8W5N - chains A and C of the 5 polymer chains in the assembly; structure by electron microscopy, 3.10 A resolution.

== Chain A (and C) ==
Molecule: Minor capsid protein A1
From: Escherichia phage Qbeta
Notes: chain C of this document is another copy of the same molecule, construct and numbering; everything in this record applies to it too
Reference sequence: Q8LTE1 (A1_BPQBE); residues 0-132 here correspond to UniProt positions 1-133 (UniProt number = residue number + 1)
Amino-acid sequence (133 residues; numbered 0 to 132; the number before each row is that of its first residue; numbering starts at 0):
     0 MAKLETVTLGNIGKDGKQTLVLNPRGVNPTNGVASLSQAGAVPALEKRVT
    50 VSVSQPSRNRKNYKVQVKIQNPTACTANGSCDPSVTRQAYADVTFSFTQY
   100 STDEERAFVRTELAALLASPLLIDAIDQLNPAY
Unresolved in the structure: 0

== Interface between chain A and chain C ==
Inter-chain disulfides: Cys74(A)-Cys80(C)
Contacting residue pairs - 13 pairs, chain A then chain C:
  Cys74(A) - Cys80(C)  disulfide
  Asn77(A) - Gly78(C)
  Thr85(A) - Asp81(C)
  Arg86(A) - Asp81(C)  salt bridge
  Gln127(A) - Arg24(C)
  Leu128(A) - Arg24(C)
  Leu128(A) - Pro42(C)  hydrophobic
  Asn129(A) - Asn22(C)
  Asn129(A) - Arg24(C)
  Pro130(A) - Pro23(C)
  Pro130(A) - Arg24(C)
  Tyr132(A) - Leu3(C)
  Tyr132(A) - Thr5(C)
Also at the interface, not in a pair above, chain A (10 interface residues in all): Thr75
Also at the interface, not in a pair above, chain C (14 interface residues in all): Lys2, Glu4, Gly25, Ala38, Ser79

== Overview ==
Chain A and chain C form an interface of 10 and 14 residues respectively, with 1 disulfide bond and 1 salt
bridge. The salt-bridged pair is Arg86(A)-Asp81(C).
Both chains are Minor capsid protein A1 (Escherichia phage Qbeta). Entry 8W5N (Cryo-EM structure of Qb-Ab21)
was determined by electron microscopy together with 8W5D, 8W5E, 8W5F, 8W5G, 8W5L, 8W5M and 8 further entries
from the same study.
